Entry 5B8A (X-ray diffraction, 2.70 A resolution); this record covers chains H and I of the 10 polymer chains in the assembly.

== Chain H (and I) ==
Molecule: Alkyl hydroperoxide reductase subunit C, Peroxiredoxin-2
From: Escherichia coli (strain K12)
Notes: EC 1.11.1.15; chain I of this document is another copy of the same molecule, construct and numbering; everything in this record applies to it too
UniProt: chimeric construct of P0AE08, P32119: residues 1-186 from P0AE08 (AHPC_ECOLI) positions 1-186 (same numbers); residues 187-192 from P32119 positions 193-198 (UniProt number = residue number + 6)
Sequence (192 residues; numbered 1 to 192; the number before each row is that of its first residue):
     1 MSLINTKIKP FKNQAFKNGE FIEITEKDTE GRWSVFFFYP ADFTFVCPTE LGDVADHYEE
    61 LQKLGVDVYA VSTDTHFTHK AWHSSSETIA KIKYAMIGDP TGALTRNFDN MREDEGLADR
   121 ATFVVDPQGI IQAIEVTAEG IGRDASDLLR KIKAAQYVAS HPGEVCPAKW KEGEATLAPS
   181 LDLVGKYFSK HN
Disordered / not traced: 178-192 (chain I: 163-192)
Curated features (UniProtKB/Swiss-Prot):
  - active site: Cys47 (Cysteine sulfenic acid (-SOH) intermediate)
  - modified residue (N6-acetyllysine): Lys17, Lys93, Lys153, Lys169, Lys171
What the authors report for this chain:
  - self-association interface (contacts with another copy of this molecule): Phe45
  - conformationally variable residues (order/disorder transition): Pro167 to Leu177
  - mutagenesis - S86A/T88A (0.089 s-1): unchanged catalytic activity

== How chain H and chain I interact ==
Cross-chain cystine bridges: Cys166(H)-Cys47(I)
Residue-residue contacts (62):
  Met1(H) - Asp109(I)
  Met1(H) - Met111(I)
  Met1(H) - Glu113(I)
  Ser2(H) - Asp109(I)  hydrogen bond (backbone-backbone)
  Ser2(H) - Asn110(I)
  Ser2(H) - Asp119(I)  hydrogen bond
  Ile4(H) - Asp119(I)
  Ile4(H) - Val136(I)  hydrophobic
  Ile4(H) - Thr137(I)
  Ile4(H) - Ala138(I)
  Asp109(H) - Met1(I)
  Asp109(H) - Ser2(I)
  Asn110(H) - Ser2(I)
  Met111(H) - Met1(I)  hydrogen bond (backbone-backbone)
  Met111(H) - Ser2(I)
  Glu113(H) - Met1(I)  hydrogen bond (side chain-backbone)
  Asp119(H) - Ser2(I)  hydrogen bond
  Asp119(H) - Ile4(I)
  Gln132(H) - Thr137(I)
  Gln132(H) - Ala138(I)  hydrogen bond (backbone-backbone)
  Gln132(H) - Ile141(I)
  Ala133(H) - Val136(I)
  Ile134(H) - Glu135(I)
  Ile134(H) - Val136(I)  hydrogen bond (backbone-backbone)
  Glu135(H) - Ile134(I)
  Glu135(H) - Lys151(I)  salt bridge
  Val136(H) - Ile4(I)  hydrophobic
  Val136(H) - Ala133(I)
  Val136(H) - Ile134(I)  hydrogen bond (backbone-backbone)
  Thr137(H) - Ile4(I)
  Thr137(H) - Gln132(I)
  Ala138(H) - Ile4(I)
  Ala138(H) - Gln132(I)  hydrogen bond (backbone-backbone)
  Glu139(H) - Val158(I)
  Gly140(H) - Val158(I)
  Ile141(H) - Gln132(I)
  Ile141(H) - Ala155(I)  hydrophobic
  Gly142(H) - Arg150(I)  hydrogen bond (backbone-side chain)
  Asp144(H) - Asp147(I)
  Asp147(H) - Asp147(I)
  Arg150(H) - Gly142(I)  hydrogen bond (side chain-backbone)
  Lys151(H) - Glu135(I)  salt bridge
  Ala155(H) - Ile141(I)  hydrophobic
  Val158(H) - Glu139(I)
  Val158(H) - Gly140(I)
  Val165(H) - Val46(I)  hydrophobic
  Val165(H) - Gly140(I)
  Cys166(H) - Phe45(I)
  Cys166(H) - Val46(I)
  Cys166(H) - Cys47(I)  disulfide
  Cys166(H) - Thr49(I)
  Pro167(H) - Phe45(I)
  Pro167(H) - Cys47(I)  hydrogen bond (backbone-side chain)
  Ala168(H) - Thr44(I)
  Ala168(H) - Phe45(I)  hydrogen bond (backbone-backbone)
  Ala168(H) - Val46(I)
  Ala168(H) - Cys47(I)
  Lys171(H) - Pro48(I)
  Lys171(H) - Ser86(I)  hydrogen bond
  Lys171(H) - Glu87(I)
  Lys171(H) - Thr88(I)
  Glu172(H) - Ser85(I)  hydrogen bond
Other interface residues (no listed pair), chain H (33 interface residues in all): Arg143, Ala154
Other interface residues (no listed pair), chain I (37 interface residues in all): Arg143, Asp144, Ala154

== Overview ==
33 residues of chain H and 37 residues of chain I are in contact, with 1 disulfide bond, 15 hydrogen bonds and
2 salt bridges. Among the polar pairs are Glu135(H)-Lys151(I), Ser2(H)-Asp119(I) and Glu113(H)-Met1(I). The
paper reports that S86A/T88A of chain H leave catalytic activity unchanged; conformational variability at
Pro167(H).
Chain H and chain I are both Alkyl hydroperoxide reductase subunit C, Peroxiredoxin-2 (Escherichia coli
(strain K12)); the structure, Crystal structure of oxidized chimeric EcAhpC1-186-YFSKHN, was determined by
X-ray diffraction, deposited together with 5B8B.
